PDB entry 4DM0 | X-ray diffraction, 2.50 A resolution | chains A and B of the 3 polymer chains in the assembly

# Chain A
Molecule: Transposase for transposon Tn5
Source organism: Escherichia coli
Notes: EC 3.1.-.-
UniProt: Q46731 (TN5P_ECOLX); residue numbers follow UniProt; this construct covers 1-476
Amino-acid sequence (477 residues; each row starts with the number of its first residue):
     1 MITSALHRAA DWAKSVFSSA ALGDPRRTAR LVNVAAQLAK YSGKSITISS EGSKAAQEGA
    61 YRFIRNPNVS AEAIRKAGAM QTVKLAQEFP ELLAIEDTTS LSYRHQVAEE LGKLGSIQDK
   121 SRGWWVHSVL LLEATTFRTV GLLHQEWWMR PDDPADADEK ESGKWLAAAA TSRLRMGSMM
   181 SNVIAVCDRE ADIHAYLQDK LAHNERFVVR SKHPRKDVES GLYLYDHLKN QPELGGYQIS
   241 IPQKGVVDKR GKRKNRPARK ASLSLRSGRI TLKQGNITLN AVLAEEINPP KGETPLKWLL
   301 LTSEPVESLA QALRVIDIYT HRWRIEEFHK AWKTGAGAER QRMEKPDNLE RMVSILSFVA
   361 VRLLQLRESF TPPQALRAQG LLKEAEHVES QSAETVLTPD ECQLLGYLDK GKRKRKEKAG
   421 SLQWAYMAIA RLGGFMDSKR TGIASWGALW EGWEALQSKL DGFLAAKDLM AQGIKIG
Unresolved in the structure: 1-2, 373-387
Construct notes: engineered mutation Lys54 (Glu in Q46731), Ala56 (Met in Q46731), Lys345 (Glu in Q46731), Pro372 (Leu in Q46731); expression tag (477)
Curated features (UniProtKB/Swiss-Prot):
  - region (Interaction with DNA): Tyr237 to Asn255, Tyr319 to Asn348
  - binding site (Mg(2+)): Asp97, Asp188, Glu326
  - site (Interaction with DNA): Arg210, Trp298
Metal / ion sites: Mn2+ site 1: Asp97, Glu326; Mn2+ site 2: Asp97, Asp188; Mn2+ site 3: Ser178, Ser181

# Chain B
Molecule: DNA transferred strand
Sequence (21 nucleotides; each row starts with the number of its first residue):
   101 GACTTGTGTA TAAGAGTCAG A

# Interface between chain A and chain B
Contacting residue pairs (27; chain A residue first):
  Thr99(A) with DG120(B), hydrogen bond to the phosphate
  Gln243(A) with DG114(B), base contact; DA115(B), hydrogen bond to the base
  Lys244(A) with DG116(B), base contact
  Gly245(A) with DA115(B), base contact; DG116(B), hydrogen bond to the base; DT117(B), base contact
  Arg253(A) with DG116(B), salt bridge to the phosphate; DT117(B), salt bridge to the phosphate
  Asn255(A) with DG114(B), hydrogen bond to the phosphate; DA115(B), phosphate contact
  Pro257(A) with DG114(B), phosphate contact
  Glu326(A) with DG120(B), phosphate contact
  His329(A) with DG120(B), salt bridge to the phosphate
  Lys330(A) with DT117(B), base contact; DC118(B), hydrogen bond to the base; DA119(B), sugar contact
  Lys333(A) with DA119(B), phosphate contact; DG120(B), salt bridge to the phosphate
  Thr334(A) with DC118(B), hydrogen bond to the phosphate; DA119(B), hydrogen bond to the phosphate
  Ser438(A) with DA113(B), hydrogen bond to the base
  Lys439(A) with DA113(B), base contact; DG114(B), hydrogen bond to the base; DA115(B), base contact
  Arg440(A) with DT111(B), sugar contact; DA112(B), salt bridge to the phosphate
Interface residues without a listed pair, chain A (16 interface residues in all): Val247

# In short
The interface between chain A and chain B involves 16 residues on one side and 10 on the other, with 9
hydrogen bonds and 5 salt bridges. Polar pairs include Gln243(A)-DA115(B), Gly245(A)-DG116(B) and
Lys330(A)-DC118(B). From UniProt: 3 Mg2+-binding residues on chain A.
Here chain A is Transposase for transposon Tn5 (Escherichia coli) and chain B is DNA transferred strand. Entry
4DM0 (TN5 transposase: 20MER OUTSIDE END 2 MN complex) was determined by X-ray diffraction.
